Entry 2G8Q (X-ray diffraction, 1.50 A resolution); this record covers chain A.

[Chain A]
Protein: Ribonuclease pancreatic
Organism: Bos taurus
Notes: EC 3.1.27.5
UniProt: P61823 (RNAS1_BOVIN); residues 1-124 here correspond to UniProt positions 27-150 (UniProt number = residue number + 26)
Chain sequence (124 residues; row label = number of the first residue in the row):
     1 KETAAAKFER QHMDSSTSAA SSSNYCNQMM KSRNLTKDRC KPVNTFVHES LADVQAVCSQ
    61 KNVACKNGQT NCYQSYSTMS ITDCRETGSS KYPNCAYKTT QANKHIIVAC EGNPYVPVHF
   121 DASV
Disulfide bonds: Cys26-Cys84, Cys40-Cys95, Cys58-Cys110, Cys65-Cys72
Curated features (UniProtKB/Swiss-Prot):
  - active site: His12 (Proton acceptor), His119 (Proton donor)
  - binding site (substrate): Lys7, Arg10, Lys41 to Thr45, Lys66, Arg85
  - glycosylation: Lys1 (N-linked (Glc) (glycation) lysine), Lys7 (N-linked (Glc) (glycation) lysine), Asn34 (N-linked (GlcNAc...) asparagine), Lys37 (N-linked (Glc) (glycation) lysine), Lys41 (N-linked (Glc) (glycation) lysine)

[In short]
UniProt lists active-site residues His12 and His119 and 9 substrate-binding residues.
Chain A is Ribonuclease pancreatic (Bos taurus); the structure, The crystal structure of RNase A from
monoclinic crystals at 100 K, was determined by X-ray diffraction together with 2G8R from the same study.
